5NG5 - chains H and K of the 15 polymer chains in the assembly; structure by electron microscopy, 6.50 A resolution (low resolution: residue-level contacts below are approximate; hydrogen-bond / salt-bridge calls are withheld).

# Chain H
Name: Multidrug efflux pump subunit AcrA
Organism: Escherichia coli
UniProtKB: P0AE06 (ACRA_ECOLI); residue numbers follow UniProt; this construct covers 25-397
Chain sequence (373 residues; row label = number of the first residue in the row):
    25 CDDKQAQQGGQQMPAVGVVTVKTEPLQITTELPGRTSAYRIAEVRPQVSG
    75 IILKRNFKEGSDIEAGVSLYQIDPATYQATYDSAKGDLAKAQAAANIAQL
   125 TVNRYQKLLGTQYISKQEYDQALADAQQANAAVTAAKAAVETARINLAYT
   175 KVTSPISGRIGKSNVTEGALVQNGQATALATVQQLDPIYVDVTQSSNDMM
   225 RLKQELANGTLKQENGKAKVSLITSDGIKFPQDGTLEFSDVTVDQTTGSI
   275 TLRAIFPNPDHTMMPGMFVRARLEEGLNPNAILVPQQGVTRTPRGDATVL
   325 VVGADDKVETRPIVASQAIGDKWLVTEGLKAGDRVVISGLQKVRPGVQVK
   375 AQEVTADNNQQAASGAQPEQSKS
Disordered / not traced: 25-37, 378-397
Differences from the reference sequence: conflict M223 (Phe in P0AE06), M224 (Leu in P0AE06), M287 (Leu in P0AE06), M288 (Leu in P0AE06)
UniProt features mapped onto this chain:
  - lipidation: C25 (N-palmitoyl cysteine)

# Chain K
Name: Multidrug efflux pump subunit AcrB
Organism: Escherichia coli
UniProtKB: P31224 (ACRB_ECOLI); numbering as in UniProt (aligned over 1-1049)
Chain sequence (1049 residues; row label = number of the first residue in the row):
     1 MPNFFIDRPIFAWVIAIIIMLAGGLAILKLPVAQYPTIAPPAVTISASYP
    51 GADAKTVQDTVTQVIEQNMNGIDNLMYMSSNSDSTGTVQITLTFESGTDA
   101 DIAQVQVQNKLQLAMPLLPQEVQQQGVSVEKSSSSFLMVVGVINTDGTMT
   151 QEDISDYVAANMKDAISRTSGVGDVQLFGSQYAMRIWMNPNELNKFQLTP
   201 VDVITAIKAQNAQVAAGQLGGTPPVKGQQLNASIIAQTRLTSTEEFGKIL
   251 LKVNQDGSRVLLRDVAKIELGGENYDIIAEFNGQPASGLGIKLATGANAL
   301 DTAAAIRAELAKMEPFFPSGLKIVYPYDTTPFVKISIHEVVKTLVEAIIL
   351 VFLVMYLFLQNFRATLIPTIAVPVVLLGTFAVLAAFGFSINTLTMFGMVL
   401 AIGLLVDDAIVVVENVERVMAEEGLPPKEATRKSMGQIQGALVGIAMVLS
   451 AVFVPMAFFGGSTGAIYRQFSITIVSAMALSVLVALILTPALCATMLKPI
   501 AKGDHGEGKKGFFGWFNRMFEKSTHHYTDSVGGILRSTGRYLVLYLIIVV
   551 GMAYLFVRLPSSFLPDEDQGVFMTMVQLPAGATQERTQKVLNEVTHYYLT
   601 KEKNNVESVFAVNGFGFAGRGQNTGIAFVSLKDWADRPGEENKVEAITMR
   651 ATRAFSQIKDAMVFAFNLPAIVELGTATGFDFELIDQAGLGHEKLTQARN
   701 QLLAEAAKHPDMLTSVRPNGLEDTPQFKIDIDQEKAQALGVSINDINTTL
   751 GAAWGGSYVNDFIDRGRVKKVYVMSEAKYRMLPDDIGDWYVRAADGQMVP
   801 FSAFSSSRWEYGSPRLERYNGLPSMEILGQAAPGKSTGEAMELMEQLASK
   851 LPTGVGYDWTGMSYQERLSGNQAPSLYAISLIVVFLCLAALYESWSIPFS
   901 VMLVVPLGVIGALLAATFRGLTNDVYFQVGLLTTIGLSAKNAILIVEFAK
   951 DLMDKEGKGLIEATLDAVRMRLRPILMTSLAFILGVMPLVISTGAGSGAQ
  1001 NAVGTGVMGGMVTATVLAIFFVPVFFVVVRRRFSRKNEDIEHSHTVDHH
Disordered / not traced: 1038-1049
Residues lining bound ligands: 5QF (6-[2-(3,4-dimethoxyphenyl)ethylsulfanyl]-8-[4-(2-methoxyethyl)piperazin-1-yl]-3,3-dimethyl-1,4-dihydropyrano[3,4-c]pyridine-5-carbonitrile): F136, V139, Q176, L177, F178, G179, N274, I277, A279, A286, S287, G288, P326, Y327, V571, M573, F610, V612, F615, F617, R620, F628, L668

# How chain H and chain K interact
Contacting residue pairs (6):
  Q269(H) - Q255(K)
  Q310(H) - Q228(K)
  Q310(H) - L230(K)
  Q311(H) - Q229(K)
  D345(H) - G227(K)
  D345(H) - Q229(K)
Other interface residues (no listed pair), chain H (6 interface residues in all): T270, W347

# Overview
The interface between chain H and chain K involves 6 residues on one side and 5 on the other. Ligands of chain
K: compound 5QF.
Here chain H is Multidrug efflux pump subunit AcrA and chain K is Multidrug efflux pump subunit AcrB, both
from Escherichia coli. Entry 5NG5 (multi-drug efflux; membrane transport; RND superfamily; Drug resistance)
was determined by electron microscopy (same publication as 5O66, 5V5S and 5NC5).
